PDB entry 1LTI | X-ray diffraction, 2.13 A resolution | chains D and C of the 7 polymer chains in the assembly

# Chain D
Protein: Heat labile enterotoxin type I
Source organism: Escherichia coli
UniProt: P32890 (ELBP_ECOLI); residues 1-103 here correspond to UniProt positions 22-124 (UniProt number = residue number + 21)
Sequence (103 residues; each row starts with the number of its first residue):
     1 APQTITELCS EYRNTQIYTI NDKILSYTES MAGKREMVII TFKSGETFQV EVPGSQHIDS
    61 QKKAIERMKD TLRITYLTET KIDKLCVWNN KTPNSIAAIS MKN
Disulfides: Cys9-Cys86
Ligand contacts: beta-D-galactopyranose (GAL): Glu51, Gln56, His57, Gln61, Trp88, Asn90, Lys91

# Chain C
Protein: Heat labile enterotoxin type I
Source organism: Escherichia coli
UniProt: P06717 (ELAP_ECOLI); residues 193-240 here correspond to UniProt positions 211-258 (UniProt number = residue number + 18)
Sequence (48 residues; row label = number of the first residue in the row):
   193 TITGDTCNEE TQNLSTIYLR EYQSKVKRQI FSDYQSEVDI YNRIRDEL
Unresolved in the structure: 193-195, 237-240

# How chain D and chain C interact
Pairs across the interface (11):
  Lys63(D) - Arg235(C)
  Lys63(D) - Ile236(C)
  Glu66(D) - Arg235(C)
  Arg67(D) - Arg235(C)
  Asp70(D) - Val230(C)
  Asp70(D) - Arg235(C)  salt bridge
  Arg73(D) - Ser228(C)
  Ile74(D) - Tyr226(C)  hydrophobic
  Leu77(D) - Tyr226(C)  hydrophobic
  Thr78(D) - Phe223(C)
  Thr78(D) - Tyr226(C)
Also at the interface, not in a pair above, chain C (7 interface residues in all): Gln227

# Summary
8 residues of chain D and 7 residues of chain C are in contact; the contacts include 1 salt bridge. Its one
salt-bridged contact is Asp70(D)-Arg235(C). Ligands of chain D: beta-D-galactopyranose.
Here chain D is Heat labile enterotoxin type I and chain C is Heat labile enterotoxin type I, both from
Escherichia coli. Entry 1LTI (Heat-labile enterotoxin (lt-I) complex with T-antigen) was determined by X-ray
diffraction.
